Entry 3IP4 (X-ray diffraction, 1.90 A resolution); this record covers chains A and B of the 3 polymer chains in the assembly.

Chain A:
Name: Glutamyl-tRNA(Gln) amidotransferase subunit A
Source organism: Staphylococcus aureus subsp. aureus
Notes: EC 6.3.5.-
UniProt: P63488 (GATA_STAAM); numbering as in UniProt (aligned over 1-485)
Amino-acid sequence (485 residues; row label = number of the first residue in the row):
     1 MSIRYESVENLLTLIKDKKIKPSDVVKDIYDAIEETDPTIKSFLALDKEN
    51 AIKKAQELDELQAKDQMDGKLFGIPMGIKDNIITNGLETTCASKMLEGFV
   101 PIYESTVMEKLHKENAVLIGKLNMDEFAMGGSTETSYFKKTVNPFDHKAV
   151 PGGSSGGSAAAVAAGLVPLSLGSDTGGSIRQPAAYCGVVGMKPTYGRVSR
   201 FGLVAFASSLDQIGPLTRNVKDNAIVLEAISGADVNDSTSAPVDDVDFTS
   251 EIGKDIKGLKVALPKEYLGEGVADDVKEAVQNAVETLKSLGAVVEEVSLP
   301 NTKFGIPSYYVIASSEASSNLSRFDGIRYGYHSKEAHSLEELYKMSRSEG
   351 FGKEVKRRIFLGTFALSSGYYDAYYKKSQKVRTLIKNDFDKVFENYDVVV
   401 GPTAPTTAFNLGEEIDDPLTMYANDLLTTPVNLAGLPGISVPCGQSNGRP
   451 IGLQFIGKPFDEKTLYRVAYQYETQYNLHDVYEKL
Swiss-Prot annotation at these positions:
  - active site: Lys79 (Charge relay system), Ser154 (Charge relay system), Ser178 (Acyl-ester intermediate)
From the paper describing this entry:
  - conformationally variable residues (side-chain flip): Tyr310, Arg358

Chain B:
Name: Aspartyl/glutamyl-tRNA(Asn/Gln) amidotransferase subunit B
Source organism: Staphylococcus aureus subsp. aureus
Notes: EC 6.3.5.-
UniProt: P64201 (GATB_STAAM); residue numbers follow UniProt; this construct covers 1-475
Amino-acid sequence (483 residues; numbered 1 to 483; the number before each row is that of its first residue):
     1 MHFETVIGLEVHVELKTDSKMFSPSPAHFGAEPNSNTNVIDLAYPGVLPV
    51 VNKRAVDWAMRAAMALNMEIATESKFDRKNYFYPDNPKAYQISQFDQPIG
   101 ENGYIDIEVDGETKRIGITRLHMEEDAGKSTHKGEYSLVDLNRQGTPLIE
   151 IVSEPDIRSPKEAYAYLEKLRSIIQYTGVSDVKMEEGSLRCDANISLRPY
   201 GQEKFGTKAELKNLNSFNYVRKGLEYEEKRQEEELLNGGEIGQETRRFDE
   251 STGKTILMRVKEGSDDYRYFPEPDIVPLYIDDAWKERVRQTIPELPDERK
   301 AKYVNELGLPAYDAHVLTLTKEMSDFFESTIEHGADVKLTSNWLMGGVNE
   351 YLNKNQVELLDTKLTPENLAGMIKLIEDGTMSSKIAKKVFPELAAKGGNA
   401 KQIMEDNGLVQISDEATLLKFVNEALDNNEQSVEDYKNGKGKAMGFLVGQ
   451 IMKASKGQANPQLVNQLLKQELDKRLEHHHHHH
Not modelled in the structure: 483
Construct notes: expression tag (476-483)
Ion coordination: Mg2+: Glu124, Glu150
From the paper describing this entry:
  - contacts within the chain: Leu167-Met184 (hydrophobic contact), Lys183-Glu186 (backbone contact), Met184-Leu189 (hydrophobic contact), Met184-Cys191 (hydrophobic contact), Met184-Phe217 (hydrophobic contact)
  - specificity-determining residues: Lys183 to Glu186

Chain A / chain B interface:
Pairs across the interface (68; chain A residue first):
  Ile83(A) - Pro45(B)
  Phe99(A) - Tyr44(B)  hydrophobic
  Phe99(A) - Pro45(B)
  Ile102(A) - Val39(B)  hydrophobic
  Ile102(A) - Tyr44(B)  hydrophobic
  Tyr103(A) - Val39(B)  hydrophobic
  Tyr103(A) - Pro45(B)  hydrogen bond (side chain-backbone)
  Tyr103(A) - Gly46(B)
  Tyr103(A) - Val47(B)  hydrogen bond (side chain-backbone)
  Arg200(A) - Gly46(B)
  Arg200(A) - Leu48(B)
  Arg200(A) - Asp274(B)  salt bridge
  Phe201(A) - Gly46(B)
  Phe201(A) - Leu48(B)
  Gly202(A) - Gly46(B)  hydrogen bond (backbone-backbone)
  Leu203(A) - Gly46(B)
  Val204(A) - Pro45(B)  hydrophobic
  Val204(A) - Gly46(B)
  Ser208(A) - Arg78(B)  hydrogen bond
  Ser208(A) - Pro273(B)
  Ser208(A) - Asp274(B)
  Val235(A) - Val50(B)
  Asn236(A) - Leu48(B)
  Asp237(A) - Leu48(B)
  Ser238(A) - Pro49(B)  hydrogen bond (side chain-backbone)
  Ser238(A) - Val50(B)
  Ser238(A) - Asp274(B)
  Ser238(A) - Val276(B)
  Thr239(A) - Pro273(B)
  Thr239(A) - Asp274(B)
  Ser318(A) - Arg268(B)  hydrogen bond
  Ser319(A) - Arg78(B)  hydrogen bond
  Ser319(A) - Asn80(B)  hydrogen bond
  Ser319(A) - Tyr90(B)
  Ser319(A) - Phe270(B)
  Asn320(A) - Arg78(B)  hydrogen bond
  Ser322(A) - Phe82(B)
  Ser322(A) - Lys88(B)
  Ser322(A) - Ala89(B)
  Arg323(A) - Ala43(B)
  Arg323(A) - Tyr44(B)  hydrogen bond (side chain-backbone)
  Arg323(A) - Val47(B)
  Arg323(A) - Pro87(B)
  Arg323(A) - Lys88(B)
  Arg323(A) - Tyr90(B)  hydrogen bond
  Phe324(A) - Pro45(B)  hydrophobic
  Arg328(A) - Leu42(B)  hydrogen bond (side chain-backbone)
  Arg328(A) - Ala43(B)
  Arg328(A) - Pro87(B)  hydrogen bond (side chain-backbone)
  Arg328(A) - Leu141(B)
  Tyr329(A) - Leu42(B)
  Tyr329(A) - Ala43(B)  hydrogen bond (side chain-backbone)
  Tyr329(A) - Tyr44(B)  hydrophobic
  Tyr329(A) - Pro45(B)
  Leu339(A) - Pro84(B)  hydrophobic
  Tyr343(A) - Phe82(B)  hydrophobic
  Tyr343(A) - Tyr83(B)  hydrogen bond (side chain-backbone)
  Tyr343(A) - Pro84(B)
  Arg347(A) - Phe82(B)
  Thr363(A) - Arg268(B)
  Leu366(A) - Arg268(B)
  Leu366(A) - Phe270(B)  hydrophobic
  Ser367(A) - Asp266(B)
  Ser368(A) - Asp266(B)  hydrogen bond (backbone-side chain)
  Tyr371(A) - Tyr269(B)  hydrogen bond (side chain-backbone)
  Tyr371(A) - Phe270(B)
  Tyr371(A) - Pro271(B)
  Tyr375(A) - Phe270(B)  hydrophobic
Interface residues without a listed pair, chain A (39 interface residues in all): Leu96, Tyr195, Ser209, Ser315, Glu316, Asp325, Ile327

Summary:
39 residues of chain A face 28 of chain B across their interface; the contacts include 17 hydrogen bonds and 1
salt bridge. Polar pairs include Arg200(A)-Asp274(B), Tyr103(A)-Pro45(B) and Tyr103(A)-Val47(B). UniProt lists
3 active-site residues on chain A. The paper reports the specificity determinant Lys183(B); conformational
variability at Tyr310(A) and Arg358(A).
Here chain A is Glutamyl-tRNA(Gln) amidotransferase subunit A and chain B is Aspartyl/glutamyl-tRNA(Asn/Gln)
amidotransferase subunit B, both from Staphylococcus aureus subsp. aureus. Entry 3IP4 (The high resolution
structure of GatCAB) was determined by X-ray diffraction.
